PDB entry 7DFZ | electron microscopy, 3.58 A resolution | chain A

== Chain A ==
Name: NPC1-like intracellular cholesterol transporter 1
Source organism: Homo sapiens
UniProtKB: A0A0C4DFX6 (A0A0C4DFX6_HUMAN); residues 1-1273 here = UniProt positions 1-1273
Chain sequence (1273 residues; each row starts with the number of its first residue):
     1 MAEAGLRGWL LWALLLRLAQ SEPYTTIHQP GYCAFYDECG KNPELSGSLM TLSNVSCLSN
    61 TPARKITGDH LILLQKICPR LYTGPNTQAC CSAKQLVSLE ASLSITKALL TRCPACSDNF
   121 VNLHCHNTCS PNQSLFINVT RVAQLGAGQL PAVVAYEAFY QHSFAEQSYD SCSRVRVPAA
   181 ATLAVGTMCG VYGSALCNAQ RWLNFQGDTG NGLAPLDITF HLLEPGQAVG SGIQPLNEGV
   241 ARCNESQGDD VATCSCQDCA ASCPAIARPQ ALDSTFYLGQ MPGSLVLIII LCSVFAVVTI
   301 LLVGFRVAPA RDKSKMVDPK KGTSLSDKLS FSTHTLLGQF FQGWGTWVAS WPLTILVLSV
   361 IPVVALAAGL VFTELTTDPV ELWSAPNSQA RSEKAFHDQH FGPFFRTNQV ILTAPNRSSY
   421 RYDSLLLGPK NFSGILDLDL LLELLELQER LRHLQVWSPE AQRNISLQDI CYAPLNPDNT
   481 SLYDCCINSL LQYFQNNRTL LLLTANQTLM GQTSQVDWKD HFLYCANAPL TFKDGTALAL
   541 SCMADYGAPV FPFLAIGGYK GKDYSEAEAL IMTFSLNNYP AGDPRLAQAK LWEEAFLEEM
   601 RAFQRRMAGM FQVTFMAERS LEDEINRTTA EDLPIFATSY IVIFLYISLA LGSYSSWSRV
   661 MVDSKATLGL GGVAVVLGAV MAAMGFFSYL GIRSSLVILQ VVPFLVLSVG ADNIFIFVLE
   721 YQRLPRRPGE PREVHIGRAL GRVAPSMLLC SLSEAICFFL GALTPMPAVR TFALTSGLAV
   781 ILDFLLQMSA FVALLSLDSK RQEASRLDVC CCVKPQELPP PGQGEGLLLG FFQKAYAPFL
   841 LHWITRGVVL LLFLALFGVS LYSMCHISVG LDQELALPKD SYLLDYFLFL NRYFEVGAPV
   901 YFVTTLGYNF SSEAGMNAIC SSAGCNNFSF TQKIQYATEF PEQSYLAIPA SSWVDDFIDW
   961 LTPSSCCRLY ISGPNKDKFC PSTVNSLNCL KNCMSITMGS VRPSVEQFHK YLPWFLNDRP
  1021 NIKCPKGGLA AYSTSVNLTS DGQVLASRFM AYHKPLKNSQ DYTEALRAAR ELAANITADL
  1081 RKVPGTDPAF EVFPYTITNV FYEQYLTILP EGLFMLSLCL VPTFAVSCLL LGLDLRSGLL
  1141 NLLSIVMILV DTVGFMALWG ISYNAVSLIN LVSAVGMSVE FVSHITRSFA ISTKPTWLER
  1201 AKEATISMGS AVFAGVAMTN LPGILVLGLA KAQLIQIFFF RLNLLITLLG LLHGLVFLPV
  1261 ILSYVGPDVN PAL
Not modelled in the structure: 1-331, 649-667, 801-826
Cystine bridges: Cys-471/Cys-485, Cys-525/Cys-542, Cys-920/Cys-925, Cys-966/Cys-1024, Cys-967/Cys-993, Cys-980/Cys-989
Covalently attached groups: N-acetylglucosamine (NAG) linked to Asn-416, Asn-431, Asn-464, Asn-479, Asn-497, Asn-506, Asn-909, Asn-927, Asn-1037, Asn-1075
Small-molecule neighbours: H56 ((3R,4S)-1-(4-fluorophenyl)-3-[(3S)-3-(4-fluorophenyl)-3-oxidanyl-propyl]-4-(4-hydroxyphenyl)azetidin-2-one): Val-380, Leu-382, Trp-383, Leu-621, Ile-625, Val-697, Ile-698, Val-701, Ala-768, Phe-772, Leu-871, Asp-872, Gln-873, Leu-875, Ala-876, Phe-1101, Tyr-1102, Val-1166, Leu-1234, Phe-1238, Phe-1239
Reported in the primary citation:
  - binding site for H56: Phe-772, Gln-873, Phe-1101, Tyr-1102, Phe-1238, Phe-1239
  - mutagenesis - Q873A, F1101A/Y1102A, F1239R: decreased binding to H56
  - conformationally variable residues (helix shift, side-chain flip): Tyr-640, Tyr-646, Val-697, Gln-722, Ala-768
  - mutagenesis - L649R, L649R/Y654A: decreased localization
  - mutagenesis - L649R/Y654A: decreased expression

== Summary ==
Bound to chain A: compound H56. Covalently linked N-acetylglucosamine: at Asn-416, Asn-431, Asn-464, Asn-479,
Asn-497 and Asn-506 and 4 more. From the paper: a binding site for H56 at Phe-772, Gln-873 and Phe-1101 among
others; Q873A, F1101A/Y1102A and F1239R reduce binding to H56; 5 substitutions were tested in all.
Chain A is NPC1-like intracellular cholesterol transporter 1 (Homo sapiens); the structure, Cryo_EM structure
of delta N-NPC1L1-EZE, was determined by electron microscopy together with 7DFW and 7DF8 from the same study.
